Entry 3P0L (X-ray diffraction, 3.40 A resolution); this record covers chain A.

Chain A:
Molecule: Steroidogenic acute regulatory protein, mitochondrial
Organism: Homo sapiens
Notes: fragment: START domain
Reference sequence: P49675 (STAR_HUMAN); numbering as in UniProt (aligned over 66-284)
Sequence (221 residues; numbered 64 to 284; the number before each row is that of its first residue):
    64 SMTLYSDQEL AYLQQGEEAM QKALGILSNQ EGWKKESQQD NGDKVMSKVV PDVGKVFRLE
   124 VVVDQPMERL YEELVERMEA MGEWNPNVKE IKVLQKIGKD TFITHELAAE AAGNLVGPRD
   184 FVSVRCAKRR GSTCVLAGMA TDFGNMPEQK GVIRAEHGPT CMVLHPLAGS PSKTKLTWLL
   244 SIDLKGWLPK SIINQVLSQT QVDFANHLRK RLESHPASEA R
Not modelled in the structure: 174-176, 277-284
Sequence notes: expression tag (64-65)
UniProt features mapped onto this chain:
  - modified residue: S195 (Phosphoserine)
From the paper describing this entry:
  - contacts within the chain: E169-R188 (salt bridge), D183-R217 (salt bridge)
  - disease-associated variants - R182L: unchanged binding to cholesterol (citing earlier work)

In short:
From the paper: R182L leaves binding to cholesterol unchanged; contacts within the chain involving E169, R188
and D183 among others.
Chain A is Steroidogenic acute regulatory protein, mitochondrial (Homo sapiens); the structure, Human
steroidogenic acute regulatory protein, was determined by X-ray diffraction (same publication as 3FO5, 2R55
and 2PSO).
